Entry 3REK (X-ray diffraction, 2.60 A resolution); this record covers chains C and J of the 10 polymer chains in the assembly.

[Chain C]
Molecule: Histone H2A type1
Organism: Xenopus laevis
Reference sequence: P06897 (H2A1_XENLA); residues 1-129 here correspond to UniProt positions 2-130 (UniProt number = residue number + 1)
Sequence (129 residues; numbered 1 to 129; the number before each row is that of its first residue):
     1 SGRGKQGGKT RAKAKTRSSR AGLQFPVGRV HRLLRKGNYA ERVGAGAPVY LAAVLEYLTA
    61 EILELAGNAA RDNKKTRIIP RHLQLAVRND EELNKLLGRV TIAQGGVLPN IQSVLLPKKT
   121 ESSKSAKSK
Not modelled in the structure: 1-15, 119-129
Construct notes: variant Arg99 (Gly100 in P06897), Ser123 (Ala124 in P06897)
Curated features (UniProtKB/Swiss-Prot):
  - modified residue: Ser1 (N-acetylserine), Lys5 (N6-(2-hydroxyisobutyryl)lysine), Lys9 (N6-(2-hydroxyisobutyryl)lysine), Lys36 (N6-(2-hydroxyisobutyryl)lysine), Lys74 (N6-(2-hydroxyisobutyryl)lysine), Lys75 (N6-(2-hydroxyisobutyryl)lysine), Lys95 (N6-(2-hydroxyisobutyryl)lysine), Gln104 (N5-methylglutamine), Lys118 (N6-(2-hydroxyisobutyryl)lysine)
  - cross-link (Glycyl lysine isopeptide (Lys-Gly)): Lys13 (interchain with G-Cter in ubiquitin), Lys15 (interchain with G-Cter in ubiquitin), Lys119 (interchain with G-Cter in ubiquitin)

[Chain J]
Molecule: 146-nt DNA strand
Sequence (146 nucleotides; numbered -73 to 72; the number before each row is that of its first residue; numbers below 1 keep their minus sign (DA-73 is residue -73)):
   -73 ATCTCCAAAT ATCCCTTGCG GATCGTAGAA AAAGTGTGTC AAACTGCGCT ATCAAAGGGA
   -13 AACTTCAACT GAATTCAGTT GAAGTTTCCC TTTGATAGCG CAGTTTGACA CACTTTTTCT
    47 ACGATCCGCA AGGGATATTT GGAGAT
Metal / ion sites: platinum (II) ion site 1: DG-54, DG-53; platinum (II) ion site 2 near DG-46 (its only coordinating residue here); platinum (II) ion site 3: DG-40, DT-39; platinum (II) ion site 4 near DG-36 (its only coordinating residue here); platinum (II) ion site 5 near DG-28 (its only coordinating residue here); platinum (II) ion site 6 near DG-17 (its only coordinating residue here); platinum (II) ion site 7 near DG-16 (its only coordinating residue here); platinum (II) ion site 8 near DG-15 (its only coordinating residue here); platinum (II) ion site 9 near DA-2 (its only coordinating residue here); platinum (II) ion site 10 near DG7 (its only coordinating residue here); platinum (II) ion site 11: DG24, DC25; platinum (II) ion site 12 near DG58 (its only coordinating residue here); 2 more platinum (II) ion sites not listed

[Chain C / chain J interface]
Pairs across the interface (14; chain C residue first):
  Arg29(C) - DG49(J)  salt bridge to the phosphate
  Arg35(C) - DC39(J)  salt bridge to the phosphate
  Glu41(C) - DC39(J)  phosphate contact
  Arg42(C) - DA38(J)  phosphate contact
  Arg42(C) - DC39(J)  phosphate contact
  Val43(C) - DA38(J)  sugar contact
  Val43(C) - DC39(J)  hydrogen bond to the phosphate
  Gly44(C) - DA38(J)  phosphate contact
  Ala45(C) - DA38(J)  hydrogen bond to the phosphate
  Lys75(C) - DG58(J)  phosphate contact
  Thr76(C) - DA57(J)  phosphate contact
  Thr76(C) - DG58(J)  hydrogen bond to the phosphate
  Arg77(C) - DA57(J)  sugar contact
  Arg77(C) - DG58(J)  hydrogen bond to the phosphate
Also at the interface, not in a pair above, chain C (12 interface residues in all): Thr16, Pro26
Also at the interface, not in a pair above, chain J (9 interface residues in all): DT40, DA47, DC48, DG59

[In short]
12 residues of chain C face 9 of chain J across their interface, with 4 hydrogen bonds and 2 salt bridges.
Among the polar pairs are Val43(C)-DC39(J), Ala45(C)-DA38(J) and Thr76(C)-DG58(J). DG-54(J) and DG-53(J)
coordinate platinum (II) ion site 1.
Here chain C is Histone H2A type1 (Xenopus laevis) and chain J is a 146-nt DNA strand. Entry 3REK (2.6
Angstrom Crystal Structure of the Nucleosome Core Particle Assembled with a 146 bp Alpha-Satellite DNA ...)
was determined by X-ray diffraction, deposited together with 3REH, 3REI, 3REJ and 3REL.
